Entry 9HKG (X-ray diffraction, 1.26 A resolution); this record covers chain A.

[Chain A]
Name: Monellin chain A, Monellin chain B
Source organism: Dioscoreophyllum cumminsii
UniProtKB: chimeric construct of P02881, P02882: residues 2-46 from P02881 (MONA_DIOCU) positions 1-45 (UniProt number = residue number - 1); residues 52-98 from P02882 positions 2-48 (UniProt number = residue number - 50)
Amino-acid sequence (100 residues; numbered 1 to 100; the number before each row is that of its first residue):
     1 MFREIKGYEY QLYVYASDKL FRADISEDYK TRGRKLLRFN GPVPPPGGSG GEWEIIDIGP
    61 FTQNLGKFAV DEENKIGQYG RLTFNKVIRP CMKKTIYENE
Not modelled in the structure: 1, 100
Sequence notes: initiating methionine (1); linker (47-51); expression tag (99-100)
Swiss-Prot annotation at these positions:
  - site: Cys-91 (Blocking, abolishes the sweet taste)

[In short]
Chain A is Monellin chain A, Monellin chain B (Dioscoreophyllum cumminsii); the structure, X-ray structure of
Perm2, a circularly permuted mutant of the sweet protein MNEI, was determined by X-ray diffraction, deposited
together with 9HIJ and 9HIK.
